5HUC - chain A; structure by X-ray diffraction, 2.45 A resolution.

[Chain A]
Name: 3-Deoxy-D-arabino-heptulosonate 7-phosphate (DAHP) synthase
From: Corynebacterium glutamicum
UniProt: Q8NNL5 (Q8NNL5_CORGL); residues 11-472 here correspond to UniProt positions 1-462 (UniProt number = residue number - 10)
Amino-acid sequence (472 residues; each row starts with the number of its first residue):
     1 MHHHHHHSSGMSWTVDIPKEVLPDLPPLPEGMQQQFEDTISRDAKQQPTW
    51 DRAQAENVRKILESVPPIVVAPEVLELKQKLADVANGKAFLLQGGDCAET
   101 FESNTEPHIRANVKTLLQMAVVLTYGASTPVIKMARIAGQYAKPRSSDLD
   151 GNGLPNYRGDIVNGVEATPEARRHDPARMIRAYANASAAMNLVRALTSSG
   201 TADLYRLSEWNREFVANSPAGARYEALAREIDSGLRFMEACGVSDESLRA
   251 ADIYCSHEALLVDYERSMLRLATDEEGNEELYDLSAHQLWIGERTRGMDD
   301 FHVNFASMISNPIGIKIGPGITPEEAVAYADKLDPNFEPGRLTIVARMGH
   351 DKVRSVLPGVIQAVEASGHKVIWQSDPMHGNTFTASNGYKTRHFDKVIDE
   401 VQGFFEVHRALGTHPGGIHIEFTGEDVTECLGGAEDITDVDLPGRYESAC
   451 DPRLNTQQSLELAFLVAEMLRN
Unresolved in the structure: 1-23
Differences from the reference sequence: initiating methionine (1); expression tag (2-10)
Metal / ion sites: Mn2+: Cys-97, His-379, Glu-421, Asp-451
Ligand contacts:
  - phosphoenolpyruvate (PEP): Cys-97, Arg-136, Lys-143, Pro-144, Glu-258, Trp-290, Gly-292, Glu-293, Arg-294, Lys-316, Arg-347, Asp-376, His-379, Glu-421, Asp-451
  - tryptophan (TRP): Leu-117, Ala-120, Val-121, Thr-124, Lys-133, Ala-202, Leu-204, Leu-207, Ala-240, Cys-241, Ser-247, Leu-248, Ala-250, Ala-251, Asp-252

[Summary]
Chain A binds phosphoenolpyruvate and tryptophan. The Mn2+ site is built by Cys-97, His-379, Glu-421 and
Asp-451.
Chain A is 3-Deoxy-D-arabino-heptulosonate 7-phosphate (DAHP) synthase (Corynebacterium glutamicum); the
structure, DAHP synthase from Corynebacterium glutamicum, was determined by X-ray diffraction together with
5HUB, 5HUD and 5HUE from the same study.
